PDB entry 5DK9 | X-ray diffraction, 2.28 A resolution | chains A and B of the 4 polymer chains in the assembly

# Chain A (and B)
Protein: Estrogen receptor
Organism: Homo sapiens
Notes: fragment: ligand-binding domain; chain B of this document is another copy of the same molecule, construct and numbering; everything in this record applies to it too
UniProt: P03372 (ESR1_HUMAN); residues 298-554 here = UniProt positions 298-554
Chain sequence (257 residues; each row starts with the number of its first residue):
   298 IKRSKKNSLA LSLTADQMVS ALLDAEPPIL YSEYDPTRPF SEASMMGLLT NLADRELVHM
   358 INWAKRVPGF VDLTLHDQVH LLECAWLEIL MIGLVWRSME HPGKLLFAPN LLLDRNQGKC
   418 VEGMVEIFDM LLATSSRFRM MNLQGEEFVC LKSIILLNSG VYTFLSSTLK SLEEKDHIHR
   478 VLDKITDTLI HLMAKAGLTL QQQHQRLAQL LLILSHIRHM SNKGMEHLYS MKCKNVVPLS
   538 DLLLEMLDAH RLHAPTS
Disordered / not traced: 298-305, 461-472, 531, 549-554 (chain B: 298-304, 461-467, 533-534, 549-554)
Construct notes: engineered mutation Ser537 (Tyr in P03372)
Residues lining bound ligands: 5CC (4,4'-{2-[3-(phenylamino)phenyl]but-1-ene-1,1-diyl}diphenol): Met343, Leu346, Thr347, Leu349, Ala350, Glu353, Trp383, Leu384, Leu387, Met388, Leu391, Arg394, Phe404, Val418, Glu419, Gly420, Met421, Ile424, Leu428, Gly521, His524, Leu525, Met528, Leu540

# Interface between chain A and chain B
Pairs across the interface - 52 pairs, chain A then chain B:
  Ala430(A) - Tyr459(B)
  Arg434(A) - His476(B)  hydrogen bond
  Ile451(A) - Leu509(B)  hydrophobic
  Asn455(A) - Leu509(B)  hydrogen bond (side chain-backbone)
  Asn455(A) - His513(B)  hydrogen bond (backbone-side chain)
  Ser456(A) - His513(B)
  Tyr459(A) - Ala430(B)
  Tyr459(A) - His513(B)
  Thr460(A) - His513(B)
  His476(A) - Arg434(B)  hydrogen bond
  Asp480(A) - Gln502(B)
  Asp480(A) - Gln506(B)  hydrogen bond
  Thr483(A) - His501(B)
  Thr483(A) - Ala505(B)
  Asp484(A) - Gln498(B)  hydrogen bond
  Asp484(A) - Gln502(B)  hydrogen bond
  Ile487(A) - His501(B)
  Leu497(A) - Leu497(B)  hydrophobic
  Gln498(A) - Asp484(B)  hydrogen bond
  His501(A) - Thr483(B)
  His501(A) - Asp484(B)  salt bridge
  His501(A) - Ile487(B)
  His501(A) - Leu504(B)
  Gln502(A) - Asp480(B)
  Gln502(A) - Asp484(B)  hydrogen bond
  Leu504(A) - His501(B)
  Ala505(A) - Thr483(B)
  Ala505(A) - Leu508(B)  hydrophobic
  Gln506(A) - Asp480(B)  hydrogen bond
  Leu508(A) - Ala505(B)  hydrophobic
  Leu509(A) - Ile451(B)  hydrophobic
  Leu509(A) - Asn455(B)  hydrogen bond (backbone-side chain)
  Leu509(A) - Tyr459(B)
  Ile510(A) - Tyr459(B)
  Leu511(A) - Ser512(B)
  Ser512(A) - Leu511(B)
  Ser512(A) - Arg515(B)  hydrogen bond
  His513(A) - Tyr459(B)
  Arg515(A) - Ser512(B)  hydrogen bond
  Arg515(A) - His513(B)
  Arg515(A) - Arg515(B)
  Arg515(A) - His516(B)
  His516(A) - Arg515(B)
  His516(A) - Asn519(B)  hydrogen bond
  Asn519(A) - His516(B)  hydrogen bond
  Asn519(A) - Asn519(B)  hydrogen bond
  Lys520(A) - Asn519(B)
  Lys520(A) - Tyr526(B)
  Glu523(A) - Glu523(B)
  Glu523(A) - Tyr526(B)  hydrogen bond
  Tyr526(A) - Lys520(B)
  Tyr526(A) - Glu523(B)  hydrogen bond
Other interface residues (no listed pair), chain A (35 interface residues in all): Gly457, Val458, Leu479, His547
Other interface residues (no listed pair), chain B (30 interface residues in all): Met427, Leu479

# In short
The interface between chain A and chain B involves 35 residues on one side and 30 on the other; the contacts
include 18 hydrogen bonds and 1 salt bridge. Polar pairs include His501(A)-Asp484(B), Arg434(A)-His476(B) and
Asn455(A)-Leu509(B). Bound to chain A: compound 5CC.
Chain A and chain B are both Estrogen receptor (Homo sapiens); the structure, Crystal Structure of the
ER-alpha Ligand-binding Domain in complex with a phenylamino-substituted ethyl triaryl-ethylene derivative
4,4'-{2-[3-(phenylamino)phenyl]but-1-ene-1,1-diyl}diphenol, was determined by X-ray diffraction (same
publication as 4ZN7, 4ZNH, 4ZNS, 4ZNT, 4ZNU, 4ZNV and 50 further entries).
